PDB entry 5H3R | X-ray diffraction, 2.67 A resolution | chains C and A of the 4 polymer chains in the assembly

[Chain C]
Molecule: 21-nt DNA strand
Sequence (21 nucleotides; row label = number of the first residue in the row):
     1 CATACTTGCCTGGGCAATATT

[Chain A]
Protein: Multiple antibiotic resistance protein MarR
Source organism: Escherichia coli
UniProt: P27245 (MARR_ECOLI); residue numbers follow UniProt; this construct covers 1-144
Sequence (147 residues; row label = number of the first residue in the row; numbers below 1 keep their minus sign (Gly-2 is residue -2)):
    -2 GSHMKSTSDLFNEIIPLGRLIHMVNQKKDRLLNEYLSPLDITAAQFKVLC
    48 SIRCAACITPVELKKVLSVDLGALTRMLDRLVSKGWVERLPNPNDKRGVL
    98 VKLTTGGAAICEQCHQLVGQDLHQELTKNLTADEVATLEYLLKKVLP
Not modelled in the structure: -2 to 3
Construct notes: expression tag (-2 to 0); engineered mutation Ser80 (Cys in P27245)
Swiss-Prot annotation at these positions:
  - mutagenesis: Val45 (V45E: Increased transcription of the region II transcript), Arg77 (R77L: Increased transcription of the region II transcript), Leu123 to Pro144 (Increased transcription of the region II transcript)

[How chain C and chain A interact]
Pairs across the interface - 16 pairs, chain C then chain A:
  DT11(C) - Gln42(A)  phosphate contact
  DT11(C) - Arg77(A)  sugar contact
  DG12(C) - Thr39(A)  hydrogen bond to the phosphate
  DG12(C) - Ala41(A)  phosphate contact
  DG12(C) - Gln42(A)  hydrogen bond to the phosphate
  DG12(C) - Met74(A)  phosphate contact
  DG12(C) - Arg77(A)  salt bridge to the phosphate
  DG13(C) - Val66(A)  phosphate contact
  DG13(C) - Ala70(A)  base contact
  DG13(C) - Arg73(A)  hydrogen bond to the base
  DG14(C) - Val66(A)  phosphate contact
  DG14(C) - Asp67(A)  hydrogen bond to the phosphate
  DG14(C) - Arg73(A)  hydrogen bond to the base
  DC15(C) - Asp67(A)  hydrogen bond to the base
  DT21(C) - Lys93(A)  phosphate contact
  DT21(C) - Arg94(A)  sugar contact
Other interface residues (no listed pair), chain C (7 interface residues in all): DT20
Other interface residues (no listed pair), chain A (12 interface residues in all): Gly69

[In short]
The interface between chain C and chain A involves 7 residues on one side and 12 on the other, with 6 hydrogen
bonds and 1 salt bridge. Among the polar pairs are DG13(C)-Arg73(A), DG14(C)-Arg73(A) and DC15(C)-Asp67(A).
Here chain C is a 21-nt DNA strand and chain A is Multiple antibiotic resistance protein MarR (Escherichia
coli). Entry 5H3R (Crystal Structure of mutant MarR C80S from E.coli complexed with operator DNA) was
determined by X-ray diffraction.
